Entry 9F9O (electron microscopy, 3.00 A resolution); this record covers chains C and S of the 7 polymer chains in the assembly.

[Chain C]
Name: Large T antigen
Source organism: Betapolyomavirus macacae
Notes: EC 3.6.4.-
UniProt: P03070 (LT_SV40); residues 266-627 here = UniProt positions 266-627
Sequence (362 residues; numbered 266 to 627; the number before each row is that of its first residue):
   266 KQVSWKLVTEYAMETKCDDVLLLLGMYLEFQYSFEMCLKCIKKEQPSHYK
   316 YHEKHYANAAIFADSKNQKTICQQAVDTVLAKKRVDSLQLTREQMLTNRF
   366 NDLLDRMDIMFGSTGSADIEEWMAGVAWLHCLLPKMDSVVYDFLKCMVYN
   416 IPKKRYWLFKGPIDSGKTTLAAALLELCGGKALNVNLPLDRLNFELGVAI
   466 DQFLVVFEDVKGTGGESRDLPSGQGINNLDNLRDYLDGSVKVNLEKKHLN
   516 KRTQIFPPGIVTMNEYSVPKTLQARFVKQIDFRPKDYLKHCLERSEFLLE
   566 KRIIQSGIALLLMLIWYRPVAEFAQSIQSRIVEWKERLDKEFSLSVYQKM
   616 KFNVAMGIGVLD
Curated features (UniProtKB/Swiss-Prot):
  - binding site (Zn(2+)): Cys-302, Cys-305, His-313, His-317
  - binding site (ATP): Gly-426 to Thr-433
Small-molecule neighbours:
  - ATP (adenosine-5'-triphosphate), molecule 1: Trp-393, Leu-397, Pro-427, Ile-428, Asp-429, Ser-430, Gly-431, Lys-432, Thr-433, Thr-434, Glu-473, Asn-529, Arg-548, Pro-549, Lys-550, Leu-553, Lys-554, Leu-557, Leu-564
  - ATP, molecule 2: Lys-418, Asp-502, Arg-540

[Chain S]
Molecule: Chains: S
Sequence (8 nucleotides; each row starts with the number of its first residue):
     1 TTTTTTTT

[Interface between chain C and chain S]
Contacting residue pairs (8):
  Arg-456(C) with DT5(S), salt bridge to the phosphate
  Phe-459(C) with DT4(S), phosphate contact
  Lys-511(C) with DT4(S), phosphate contact
  Lys-512(C) with DT4(S), phosphate contact; DT5(S), salt bridge to the phosphate
  His-513(C) with DT2(S), base contact; DT3(S), hydrogen bond to the base; DT4(S), hydrogen bond to the phosphate
Also at the interface, not in a pair above, chain C (6 interface residues in all): Glu-510
Also at the interface, not in a pair above, chain S (5 interface residues in all): DT6

[Overview]
Chain C and chain S form an interface of 6 and 5 residues respectively, with 2 hydrogen bonds and 2 salt
bridges. Polar pairs include His-513(C)/DT3(S), His-513(C)/DT4(S) and Arg-456(C)/DT5(S). Bound to chain C:
ATP.
Here chain C is Large T antigen (Betapolyomavirus macacae) and chain S is Chains: S. Entry 9F9O (Active SV40
LTAg complex with DNA (3D variability component_001, frame_015)) was determined by electron microscopy (same
publication as 9EVH, 9EVP, 9F3T, 9F3U, 9F5I, 9F73 and 14 further entries).
